7ZMH - chains 1 and D of the 26 polymer chains in the assembly; structure by electron microscopy, 2.47 A resolution.

== Chain 1 ==
Protein: NADH-ubiquinone oxidoreductase chain 1
Source organism: Chaetomium thermophilum var. thermophilum DSM 1495
Notes: EC 7.1.1.2
UniProtKB: G1DJA6 (G1DJA6_CHATD); residue numbers follow UniProt; this construct covers 1-378
Amino-acid sequence (378 residues; row label = number of the first residue in the row):
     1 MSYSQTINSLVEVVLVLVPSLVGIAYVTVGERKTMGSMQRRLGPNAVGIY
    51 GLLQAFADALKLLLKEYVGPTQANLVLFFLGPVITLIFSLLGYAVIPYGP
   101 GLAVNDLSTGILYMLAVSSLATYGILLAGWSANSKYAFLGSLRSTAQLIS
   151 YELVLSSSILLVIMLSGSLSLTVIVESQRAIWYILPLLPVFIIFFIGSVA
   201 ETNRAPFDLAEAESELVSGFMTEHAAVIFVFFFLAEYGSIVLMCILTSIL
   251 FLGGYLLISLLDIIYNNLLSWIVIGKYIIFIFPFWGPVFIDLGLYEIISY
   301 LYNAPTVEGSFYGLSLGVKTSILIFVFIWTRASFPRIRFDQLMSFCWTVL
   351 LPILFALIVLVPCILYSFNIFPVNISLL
Unresolved in the structure: 259-302
Small-molecule neighbours:
  - 1,2-Distearoyl-sn-glycerophosphoethanolamine (3PE), molecule 1: I87, F88, L91, N105, L107, Y113
  - 1,2-Distearoyl-sn-glycerophosphoethanolamine (3PE), molecule 2: P186, L187, L357, V361, I364, F368
  - 1,2-Distearoyl-sn-glycerophosphoethanolamine (3PE), molecule 3: P189, F191, I192, F195, I196, P206, F207, L323, V326, T330, F334, I337, F345, V349, L350
  - 1,2-Distearoyl-sn-glycerophosphoethanolamine (3PE), molecule 4: P352, F355, A356
  - 1,2-diacyl-sn-glycero-3-phosphocholine (PC1): Y26, A46, V47, G48, I49, L52, L53

== Chain D ==
Protein: Subunit NDUFA1 of NADH-ubiquinone oxidoreductase (Complex I)
Source organism: Chaetomium thermophilum var. thermophilum DSM 1495
Amino-acid sequence (86 residues; each row starts with the number of its first residue; X marks 5 residues of unknown identity (built as UNK)):
     1 MPVPFETLIPYGIIIAMFGVTGAGMAKVRHMFNGDKRHRWSVDQWDKQQM
    51 ERDRRLTGHLRGQTDNPIAPPGFEFNNPWKVXXXXX
Unresolved in the structure: 1

== Interface between chain 1 and chain D ==
Residue-residue contacts (91):
  M1(1) with F32(D), hydrophobic; N33(D); H59(D), hydrogen bond (backbone-side chain)
  S2(1) with M31(D), hydrogen bond (side chain-backbone); F32(D), hydrogen bond (backbone-backbone); G34(D), hydrogen bond (side chain-backbone); H59(D)
  Y3(1) with V28(D), hydrogen bond (side chain-backbone); M31(D); F32(D)
  S4(1) with F32(D)
  Q5(1) with F32(D)
  N8(1) with V28(D); F32(D)
  V11(1) with V28(D), hydrophobic
  E12(1) with M25(D); V28(D); R29(D), salt bridge
  L15(1) with V20(D); T21(D), hydrogen bond (backbone-side chain); G24(D); M25(D); V28(D), hydrophobic
  V16(1) with T21(D); M25(D), hydrophobic
  P19(1) with M17(D); T21(D)
  V22(1) with M17(D), hydrophobic
  G23(1) with I14(D)
  Y26(1) with P10(D); I13(D), hydrophobic; I14(D)
  V27(1) with I14(D), hydrophobic
  V29(1) with P10(D), hydrophobic
  G30(1) with P10(D)
  K33(1) with E6(D); T7(D), hydrogen bond (backbone-side chain)
  T34(1) with T7(D); Y11(D), hydrogen bond
  S37(1) with P4(D); T7(D), hydrogen bond
  Y50(1) with E6(D); I9(D), hydrophobic
  L52(1) with I9(D), hydrophobic
  Y98(1) with F18(D), hydrophobic; T21(D); G22(D)
  P100(1) with H38(D), hydrogen bond (backbone-side chain); W40(D)
  G101(1) with R29(D), hydrogen bond (backbone-side chain); W40(D)
  L102(1) with M25(D); A26(D); R29(D); H38(D)
  A103(1) with M25(D); R29(D), hydrogen bond (backbone-side chain)
  V104(1) with M25(D)
  D106(1) with W40(D); S41(D), hydrogen bond (side chain-backbone)
  T172(1) with W40(D); S41(D)
  V173(1) with S41(D)
  I245(1) with F18(D), hydrophobic
  P305(1) with A26(D); H30(D)
  T306(1) with A23(D); K27(D)
  E308(1) with R37(D), salt bridge
  G309(1) with G22(D); A23(D); A26(D)
  S310(1) with G19(D); A23(D)
  G313(1) with F18(D); G19(D)
  L314(1) with I15(D); G19(D)
  L316(1) with F18(D), hydrophobic
  G317(1) with I15(D); F18(D)
  V318(1) with I15(D), hydrophobic
  T320(1) with F18(D)
  S321(1) with Y11(D); I14(D); I15(D)
  F325(1) with Y11(D)
  I328(1) with Y11(D)
  S376(1) with S41(D); D43(D)
  L378(1) with S41(D), hydrogen bond (backbone-side chain)
Other interface residues (no listed pair), chain 1 (50 interface residues in all): V241, I324
Other interface residues (no listed pair), chain D (37 interface residues in all): F5, A16, L60, R61

== Overview ==
Chain 1 and chain D form an interface of 50 and 37 residues respectively, with 14 hydrogen bonds and 2 salt
bridges. Polar pairs include E12(1)-R29(D), E308(1)-R37(D) and M1(1)-H59(D). Ligands of chain 1: 4 copies of
1,2-Distearoyl-sn-glycerophosphoethanolamine and 1,2-diacyl-sn-glycero-3-phosphocholine.
Chain 1 is NADH-ubiquinone oxidoreductase chain 1 and chain D is Subunit NDUFA1 of NADH-ubiquinone
oxidoreductase (Complex I), both from Chaetomium thermophilum var. thermophilum DSM 1495; the structure,
CryoEM structure of mitochondrial complex I from Chaetomium thermophilum (state 1) - membrane arm, was
determined by electron microscopy together with 7ZM7, 7ZM8, 7ZMB, 7ZME and 7ZMG from the same study.
